PDB entry 7YWY | electron microscopy, 3.40 A resolution | chains a and b of the 28 polymer chains in the assembly

[Chain a]
Molecule: Chaperedoxin
Source organism: Escherichia coli
Reference sequence: A0A7U2VUH6 (A0A7U2VUH6_ECOLX); residues 197-284 here = UniProt positions 197-284
Chain sequence (88 residues; each row starts with the number of its first residue):
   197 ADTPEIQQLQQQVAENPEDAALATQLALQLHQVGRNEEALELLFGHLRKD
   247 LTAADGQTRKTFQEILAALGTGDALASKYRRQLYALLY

[Chain b]
Molecule: Chaperonin GroEL
Source organism: Escherichia coli
Reference sequence: A0A828EVF1 (A0A828EVF1_ECOLX); numbering as in UniProt (aligned over 2-525)
Chain sequence (524 residues; row label = number of the first residue in the row):
     2 AAKDVKFGNDARVKMLRGVNVLADAVKVTLGPKGRNVVLDKSFGAPTITK
    52 DGVSVAREIELEDKFENMGAQMVKEVASKANDAAGDGTTTATVLAQAIIT
   102 EGLKAVAAGMNPMDLKRGIDKAVTAAVEELKALSVPCSDSKAIAQVGTIS
   152 ANSDETVGKLIAEAMDKVGKEGVITVEDGTGLQDELDVVEGMQFDRGYLS
   202 PYFINKPETGAVELESPFILLADKKISNIREMLPVLEAVAKAGKPLLIIA
   252 EDVEGEALATLVVNTMRGIVKVAAVKAPGFGDRRKAMLQDIATLTGGTVI
   302 SEEIGMELEKATLEDLGQAKRVVINKDTTTIIDGVGEEAAIQGRVAQIRQ
   352 QIEEATSDYDREKLQERVAKLAGGVAVIKVGAATEVEMKEKKARVEDALH
   402 ATRAAVEEGVVAGGGVALIRVASKLADLRGQNEDQNVGIKVALRAMEAPL
   452 RQIVLNCGEEPSVVANTVKGGDGNYGYNAATEEYGNMIDMGILDPTKVTR
   502 SALQYAASVAGLMITTECMVTDLP
Reported in the primary citation:
  - mutagenesis - G298A/T299L/V300K/E304L/I305K/M307K/R345L: unchanged growth

[Interface between chain a and chain b]
Contacting residue pairs - 9 pairs, chain a then chain b:
  Q259(a) with I305(b)
  T267(a) with K311(b)
  R277(a) with G298(b); T299(b), hydrogen bond
  L279(a) with I305(b), hydrophobic
  Y280(a) with K286(b); S302(b)
  A281(a) with Q290(b)
  Y284(a) with E304(b), hydrogen bond
Interface residues without a listed pair, chain a (9 interface residues in all): R276, L283
Interface residues without a listed pair, chain b (12 interface residues in all): V300, M307, D316, R345
Interface features reported in the paper:
  - hot spots on chain b (mutagenesis) - G298A/T299L/V300K/E304L/I305K/M307K/R345L: abolished binding to Chaperedoxin (chain a)

[Overview]
The interface between chain a and chain b involves 9 residues on one side and 12 on the other, with 2 hydrogen
bonds. Polar contacts include R277(a)-T299(b) and Y284(a)-E304(b). The paper reports that
G298A/T299L/V300K/E304L/I305K/M307K/R345L of chain b abolish binding to Chaperedoxin (chain a);
G298A/T299L/V300K/E304L/I305K/M307K/R345L of chain b leave growth unchanged.
Chain a is Chaperedoxin and chain b is Chaperonin GroEL, both from Escherichia coli; the structure, Structure
of the GroEL chaperonin in complex with the CnoX chaperedoxin, was determined by electron microscopy.
